PDB entry 8G2I | X-ray diffraction, 2.17 A resolution | chain A

# Chain A
Name: Histone-arginine methyltransferase CARM1
Organism: Homo sapiens
Notes: EC 2.1.1.319; fragment: methyltransferase domain
UniProtKB: Q86X55 (CARM1_HUMAN); numbering as in UniProt (aligned over 140-480)
Amino-acid sequence (359 residues; numbered 122 to 480; the number before each row is that of its first residue):
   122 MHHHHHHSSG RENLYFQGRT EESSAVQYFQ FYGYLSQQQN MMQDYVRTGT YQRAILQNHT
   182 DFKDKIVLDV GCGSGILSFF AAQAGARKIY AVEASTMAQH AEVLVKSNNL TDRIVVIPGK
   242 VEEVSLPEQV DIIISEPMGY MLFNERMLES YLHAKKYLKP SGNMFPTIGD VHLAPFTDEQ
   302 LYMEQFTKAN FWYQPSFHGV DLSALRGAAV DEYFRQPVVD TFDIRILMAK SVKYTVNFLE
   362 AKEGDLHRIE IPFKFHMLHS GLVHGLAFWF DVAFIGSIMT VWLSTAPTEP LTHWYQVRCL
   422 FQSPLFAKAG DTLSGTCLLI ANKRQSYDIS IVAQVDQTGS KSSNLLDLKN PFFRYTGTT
Not modelled in the structure: 122-148, 477-480
Differences from the reference sequence: initiating methionine (122); expression tag (123-139)
Residues lining bound ligands: I0B (5'-([2-(benzylcarbamamido)ethyl]{3-[N'-(3-bromophenyl)carbamimidamido]propyl}amino)-5'-deoxyadenosine): Y149, Y153, Q159, M162, M163, D165, R168, T169, Y172, G192, C193, G194, I197, L198, V213, E214, A215, S216, G240, K241, V242, E243, E257, P258, M259, G260, Y261, E266, M268, S271, H414, W415
From the paper describing this entry:
  - binding site for I0B: Y153, Y172, G192, E257, E266

# Summary
Bound to chain A: compound I0B. The paper reports a binding site for I0B at Y153, Y172 and G192 among others.
Chain A is Histone-arginine methyltransferase CARM1 (Homo sapiens); the structure, Crystal Structure of PRMT4
with Compound YD1290, was determined by X-ray diffraction (same publication as 8G2F and 8G2G).
